PDB entry 7K3J | X-ray diffraction, 2.50 A resolution | chains G and H of the 6 polymer chains in the assembly

== Chain G ==
Molecule: Dynein light chain 1, cytoplasmic
Source organism: Drosophila melanogaster
Reference sequence: Q24117 (DYL1_DROME); residues 1-89 here = UniProt positions 1-89
Sequence (89 residues; numbered 1 to 89; the number before each row is that of its first residue):
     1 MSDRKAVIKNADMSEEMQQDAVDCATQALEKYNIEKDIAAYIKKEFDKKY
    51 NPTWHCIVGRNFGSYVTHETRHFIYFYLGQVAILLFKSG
Not modelled in the structure: 1-4

== Chain H ==
Molecule: Protein panoramix
Source organism: Drosophila melanogaster
Reference sequence: Q9W2H9 (PANX_DROME); residue numbers follow UniProt; this construct covers 455-480
Sequence (27 residues; each row starts with the number of its first residue):
   454 STLYKNAATQTERRTATRDAGTQVRLE
Not modelled in the structure: 454-455
Differences from the reference sequence: expression tag (454)

== Chain G / chain H interface ==
Pairs across the interface - 36 pairs, chain G then chain H:
  Asp-12(G) with Arg-471(H), salt bridge
  Arg-60(G) with Val-477(H); Leu-479(H), hydrogen bond (backbone-backbone); Glu-480(H)
  Asn-61(G) with Val-477(H); Glu-480(H), hydrogen bond (side chain-backbone)
  Phe-62(G) with Gln-476(H); Val-477(H), hydrogen bond (backbone-backbone)
  Gly-63(G) with Thr-475(H); Gln-476(H)
  Ser-64(G) with Ala-473(H); Gly-474(H); Thr-475(H), hydrogen bond
  Tyr-65(G) with Asp-472(H); Ala-473(H); Gly-474(H)
  Val-66(G) with Asp-472(H); Ala-473(H), hydrogen bond (backbone-backbone)
  Thr-67(G) with Thr-470(H); Arg-471(H); Asp-472(H), hydrogen bond
  His-68(G) with Thr-470(H); Arg-471(H), hydrogen bond (backbone-backbone); Ala-473(H)
  Glu-69(G) with Thr-468(H); Ala-469(H)
  Thr-70(G) with Ala-469(H), hydrogen bond (backbone-backbone); Arg-471(H)
  Phe-73(G) with Ala-473(H), hydrophobic; Thr-475(H)
  Tyr-75(G) with Thr-475(H); Gln-476(H), hydrogen bond (side chain-backbone); Val-477(H)
  Tyr-77(G) with Leu-479(H)
  Gln-80(G) with Leu-479(H)
  Ala-82(G) with Val-477(H), hydrophobic
Interface residues without a listed pair, chain G (20 interface residues in all): Gly-59, Arg-71, Leu-84
Interface residues without a listed pair, chain H (13 interface residues in all): Arg-478

== Overview ==
20 residues of chain G and 13 residues of chain H are in contact; the contacts include 9 hydrogen bonds and 1
salt bridge. Among the polar pairs are Asp-12(G)/Arg-471(H), Asn-61(G)/Glu-480(H) and Ser-64(G)/Thr-475(H).
Chain G is Dynein light chain 1, cytoplasmic and chain H is Protein panoramix, both from Drosophila
melanogaster; the structure, Crystal structure of dLC8 in complex with Panoramix TQT+TQ peptide, was
determined by X-ray diffraction together with 7K3K and 7K3L from the same study.
